Entry 9GM5 (electron microscopy, 3.70 A resolution); this record covers chains 2 and 6 of the 15 polymer chains in the assembly.

[Chain 2]
Name: DNA replication licensing factor MCM2
From: Saccharomyces cerevisiae
Notes: EC 3.6.4.12
Reference sequence: P29469 (MCM2_YEAST); numbering as in UniProt (aligned over 1-868)
Chain sequence (868 residues; numbered 1 to 868; the number before each row is that of its first residue):
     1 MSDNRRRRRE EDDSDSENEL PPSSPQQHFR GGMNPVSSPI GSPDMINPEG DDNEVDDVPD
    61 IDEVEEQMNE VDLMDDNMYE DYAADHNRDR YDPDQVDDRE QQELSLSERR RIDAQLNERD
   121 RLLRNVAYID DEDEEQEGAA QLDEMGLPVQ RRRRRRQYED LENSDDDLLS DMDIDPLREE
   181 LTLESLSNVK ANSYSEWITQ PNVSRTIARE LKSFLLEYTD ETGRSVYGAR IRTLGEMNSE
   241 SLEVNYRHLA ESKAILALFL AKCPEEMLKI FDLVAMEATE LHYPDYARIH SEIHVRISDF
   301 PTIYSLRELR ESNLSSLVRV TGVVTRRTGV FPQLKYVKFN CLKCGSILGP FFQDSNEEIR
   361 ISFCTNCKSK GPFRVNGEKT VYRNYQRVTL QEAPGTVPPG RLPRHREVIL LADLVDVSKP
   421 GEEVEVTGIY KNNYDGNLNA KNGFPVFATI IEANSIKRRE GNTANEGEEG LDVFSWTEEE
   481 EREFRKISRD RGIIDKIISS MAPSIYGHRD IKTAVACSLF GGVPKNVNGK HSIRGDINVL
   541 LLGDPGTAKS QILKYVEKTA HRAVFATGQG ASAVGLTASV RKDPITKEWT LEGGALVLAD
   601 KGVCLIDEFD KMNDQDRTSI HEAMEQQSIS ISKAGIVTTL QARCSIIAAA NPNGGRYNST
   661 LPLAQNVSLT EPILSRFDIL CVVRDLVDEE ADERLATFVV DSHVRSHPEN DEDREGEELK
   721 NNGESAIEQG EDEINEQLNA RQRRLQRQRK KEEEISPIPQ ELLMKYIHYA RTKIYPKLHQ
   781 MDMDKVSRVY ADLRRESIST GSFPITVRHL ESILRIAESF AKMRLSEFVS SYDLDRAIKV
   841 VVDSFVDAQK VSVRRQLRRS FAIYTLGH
Not modelled in the structure: 1-182, 459-474, 710-738, 865-868
UniProt features mapped onto this chain:
  - zinc finger: Cys341 to Cys367 (C4-type)
  - motif: Ser675 to Asp678 (Arginine finger)
  - binding site (ATP): Gly543 to Ser550
  - modified residue (Phosphoserine): Ser14, Ser16, Ser23, Ser164, Ser170
  - natural variant: Glu392 (E392K: In allele MCM2-1)
  - mutagenesis: Cys364 (C364Y/F/S/H: Loss of activity), Cys367 (C367Y/F/S/H: Loss of activity), Lys549 (K549A: Reduces MCM2-7 complex helicase activity. Abolishes MCM2-7 complex helicase activity; when associated with MCM5 A-422. Reduces MCM2-7 complex helicase activity; when associated with MCM3 A-415), Arg676 (R676A: Loss of MCM2-7 complex helicase activity)
Metal / ion sites: Zn2+: Cys341, Cys344, Cys364, Cys367
Small-molecule neighbours:
  - ADP (adenosine-5'-diphosphate), molecule 1: Ser504, Ile505, Tyr506, His508, Asp544, Pro545, Gly546, Thr547, Ala548, Lys549, Ser550, Gln551, Leu695, Val699
  - ADP, molecule 2: His531, Ile533, Glu625, Gln626, Ser675, Arg676, Val807, Arg808, Glu811

[Chain 6]
Name: DNA replication licensing factor MCM6
From: Saccharomyces cerevisiae
Notes: EC 3.6.4.12
Reference sequence: P53091 (MCM6_YEAST); residues 1-1017 here = UniProt positions 1-1017
Chain sequence (1017 residues; numbered 1 to 1017; the number before each row is that of its first residue):
     1 MSSPFPADTP SSNRPSNSSP PPSSIGAGFG SSSGLDSQIG SRLHFPSSSQ PHVSNSQTGP
    61 FVNDSTQFSS QRLQTDGSAT NDMEGNEPAR SFKSRALNHV KKVDDVTGEK VREAFEQFLE
   121 DFSVQSTDTG EVEKVYRAQI EFMKIYDLNT IYIDYQHLSM RENGALAMAI SEQYYRFLPF
   181 LQKGLRRVVR KYAPELLNTS DSLKRSEGDE GQADEDEQQD DDMNGSSLPR DSGSSAAPGN
   241 GTSAMATRSI TTSTSPEQTE RVFQISFFNL PTVHRIRDIR SEKIGSLLSI SGTVTRTSEV
   301 RPELYKASFT CDMCRAIVDN VEQSFKYTEP TFCPNPSCEN RAFWTLNVTR SRFLDWQKVR
   361 IQENANEIPT GSMPRTLDVI LRGDSVERAK PGDRCKFTGV EIVVPDVTQL GLPGVKPSST
   421 LDTRGISKTT EGLNSGVTGL RSLGVRDLTY KISFLACHVI SIGSNIGASS PDANSNNRET
   481 ELQMAANLQA NNVYQDNERD QEVFLNSLSS DEINELKEMV KDEHIYDKLV RSIAPAVFGH
   541 EAVKKGILLQ MLGGVHKSTV EGIKLRGDIN ICVVGDPSTS KSQFLKYVVG FAPRSVYTSG
   601 KASSAAGLTA AVVRDEEGGD YTIEAGALML ADNGICCIDE FDKMDISDQV AIHEAMEQQT
   661 ISIAKAGIHA TLNARTSILA AANPVGGRYN RKLSLRGNLN MTAPIMSRFD LFFVILDDCN
   721 EKIDTELASH IVDLHMKRDE AIEPPFSAEQ LRRYIKYART FKPILTKEAR SYLVEKYKEL
   781 RKDDAQGFSR SSYRITVRQL ESMIRLSEAI ARANCVDEIT PSFIAEAYDL LRQSIIRVDV
   841 DDVEMDEEFD NIESQSHAAS GNNDDNDDGT GSGVITSEPP ADIEEGQSEA TARPGTSEKK
   901 KTTVTYDKYV SMMNMIVRKI AEVDREGAEE LTAVDIVDWY LLQKENDLGS LAEYWEERRL
   961 AFKVIKRLVK DRILMEIHGT RHNLRDLENE ENENNKTVYV IHPNCEVLDQ LEPQDSS
Not modelled in the structure: 1-99, 124-133, 201-259, 421-444, 464-499, 738-744, 786-792, 835-902, 979-995, 1005-1017
UniProt features mapped onto this chain:
  - motif: Ser707 to Asp710 (Arginine finger)
  - binding site (ATP): Gly575 to Ser582
  - modified residue: Ser78 (Phosphoserine), Ser249 (Phosphoserine), Ser372 (Phosphoserine), Thr766 (Phosphothreonine)
  - mutagenesis: Lys581 (K581A: Loss of MCM2-7 complex helicase activity)
Metal / ion sites: Zn2+: Cys311, Cys314, Cys333, Cys338
Small-molecule neighbours:
  - ADP (adenosine-5'-diphosphate), molecule 1: Ala536, Val537, Phe538, Asp576, Pro577, Ser578, Thr579, Ser580, Lys581, Ser582, Gln583, Asp639, Glu640, Asn683, Leu727, Ile731, Leu734
  - ADP, molecule 2: Leu565, Glu657, Gln658, Val797, Arg798, Glu801

[Interface between chain 2 and chain 6]
Residue-residue contacts (113):
  Ser193(2) with Ser200(6)
  Tyr194(2) with Ser200(6)
  Glu196(2) with Arg350(6), salt bridge
  Arg310(2) with Asp355(6), salt bridge
  Glu311(2) with Asn149(6), hydrogen bond
  Ser362(2) with Asp312(6), hydrogen bond; Phe343(6)
  Phe363(2) with Asp312(6); Met313(6), hydrophobic; Asn340(6)
  Lys370(2) with Phe343(6)
  Gly400(2) with Thr671(6)
  Arg401(2) with Glu387(6), salt bridge; Lys390(6); Ala670(6)
  Leu402(2) with Ile623(6), hydrophobic
  Arg404(2) with Glu387(6), salt bridge
  Asn442(2) with Arg301(6); Trp356(6); Lys358(6), hydrogen bond
  Gly443(2) with Trp356(6)
  Phe444(2) with Glu303(6); Phe325(6), hydrophobic; Trp356(6), hydrophobic; Ile402(6), hydrophobic; Val404(6), hydrophobic
  Pro445(2) with Glu303(6); Leu304(6), hydrogen bond (backbone-backbone); Lys326(6)
  Val446(2) with Pro302(6); Glu303(6); Trp356(6), hydrophobic
  Phe447(2) with Arg301(6); Pro302(6), hydrogen bond (backbone-backbone); Leu304(6), hydrophobic; Phe353(6), hydrophobic
  Ala448(2) with Pro302(6)
  Thr449(2) with Pro302(6)
  Pro503(2) with Glu561(6)
  Ser504(2) with Thr559(6)
  Pro545(2) with Pro704(6), hydrophobic; Thr796(6)
  Gly546(2) with Thr796(6); Val797(6); Arg798(6)
  Ser550(2) with Glu657(6); Gln658(6)
  Gln551(2) with Ile563(6); Lys564(6), hydrogen bond (side chain-backbone)
  Tyr555(2) with Glu561(6)
  Lys558(2) with Gly562(6)
  Phe565(2) with Ser662(6)
  Thr567(2) with Glu654(6), hydrogen bond; Ser662(6)
  Gln569(2) with Val650(6); Ala651(6)
  Gly570(2) with Ser662(6); Ile663(6); Ala664(6), hydrogen bond (backbone-backbone); Lys665(6)
  Ala571(2) with Lys665(6)
  Ser572(2) with Ala664(6); Lys665(6)
  Gly575(2) with Ala664(6); Ala666(6); His669(6), hydrogen bond (backbone-side chain)
  Leu576(2) with Ala664(6)
  Arg581(2) with Tyr621(6); Ala666(6), hydrogen bond (side chain-backbone); Gly667(6)
  Glu592(2) with Gly667(6)
  Gly594(2) with His669(6)
  Ala595(2) with His669(6), hydrogen bond (backbone-side chain)
  Leu598(2) with His669(6)
  Asp607(2) with Gln658(6)
  Glu608(2) with Val650(6); His653(6), salt bridge; Arg708(6), salt bridge
  Lys611(2) with Val650(6)
  Gly655(2) with Pro704(6)
  Arg656(2) with Ala703(6); Arg794(6)
  Asp685(2) with Arg781(6), salt bridge; Ile795(6); Thr796(6)
  Leu686(2) with Arg781(6), hydrogen bond (backbone-side chain)
  Val687(2) with Arg781(6); Arg794(6)
  Glu689(2) with Lys778(6); Lys782(6), salt bridge
  Asp692(2) with Tyr777(6); Arg781(6), salt bridge
  Glu693(2) with Val774(6); Lys778(6), salt bridge
  Leu695(2) with Val797(6), hydrophobic
  Ala696(2) with Val774(6), hydrophobic; Leu800(6), hydrophobic
  Val700(2) with Leu765(6), hydrophobic; Arg770(6)
  Asp701(2) with Arg770(6), salt bridge
  His703(2) with Lys557(6); Leu565(6); Glu801(6), salt bridge
  Val704(2) with Arg770(6)
  Ser706(2) with Lys557(6); Ser558(6); Thr559(6), hydrogen bond
  His707(2) with Lys762(6), hydrogen bond (side chain-backbone); Pro763(6), hydrogen bond (side chain-backbone); Ile764(6)
  Gln748(2) with Val560(6)
  Glu752(2) with Val560(6)
  Gln760(2) with Glu561(6), hydrogen bond
Other interface residues (no listed pair), chain 2 (76 interface residues in all): Leu314, Asn356, Pro403, Asn432, Asp435, Asn439, Lys554, Ala566, Gly593, Gly654, Thr697, Val699, Pro708
Other interface residues (no listed pair), chain 6 (83 interface residues in all): Glu260, Val300, Gln323, Tyr327, Leu346, Val348, Val555, Glu617, Ile668, Leu672, Asn673, Thr702, Ser707, Leu773, Glu775, Ile804

[In short]
The interface between chain 2 and chain 6 involves 76 residues on one side and 83 on the other, with 16
hydrogen bonds and 12 salt bridges. Polar pairs include Glu196(2)-Arg350(6), Arg310(2)-Asp355(6) and
Arg401(2)-Glu387(6). One ADP molecule is bound between chain 2 and chain 6.
Chain 2 is DNA replication licensing factor MCM2 and chain 6 is DNA replication licensing factor MCM6, both
from Saccharomyces cerevisiae; the structure, OCCM maturation intermediate stalled with an Arginine Finger
mutation in Mcm5: Conformer 1, was determined by electron microscopy together with 9GJP and 9GJW from the same
study.
